4E0F - chains A and B of the 3 polymer chains in the assembly; structure by X-ray diffraction, 2.85 A resolution.

# Chain A (and B)
Name: Riboflavin synthase subunit alpha
From: Brucella abortus
Notes: EC 2.5.1.9; chain B of this document is another copy of the same molecule, construct and numbering; everything in this record applies to it too
UniProtKB: G8SX20 (G8SX20_BRUAO); numbering as in UniProt (aligned over 1-202)
Chain sequence (210 residues; each row starts with the number of its first residue):
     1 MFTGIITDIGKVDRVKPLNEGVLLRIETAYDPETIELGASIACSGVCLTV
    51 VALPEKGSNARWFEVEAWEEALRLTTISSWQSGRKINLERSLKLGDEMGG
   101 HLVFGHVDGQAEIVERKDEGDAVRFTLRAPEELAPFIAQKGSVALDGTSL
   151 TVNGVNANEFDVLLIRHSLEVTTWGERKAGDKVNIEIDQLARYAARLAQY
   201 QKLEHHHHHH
Unresolved in the structure: 201-210 (chain B: 204-210)
Sequence notes: expression tag (203-210)
Residues lining bound ligands: riboflavin (RBF): S40, V46, C47, L48, T49, E66, A67, W68, E70, A71, L74, T75, G105, H106, V107
Reported in the primary citation:
  - self-association interface (contacts with another copy of this molecule); pairs are residue here / residue on that copy: E66-R166 (salt bridge), K93-E97, D188-Y193 (hydrogen bond), D188-Q189 (hydrogen bond), L190, A194, A195, L197
  - conformationally variable residues (loop rearrangement): D96 to H101
  - binding site for riboflavin: C47, L48, T49, E66, W68, G99, G105, V107, K140, T151, I165

# Chain A / chain B interface
Contacting residue pairs - 77 pairs, chain A then chain B:
  M1(A) - M98(B)  hydrogen bond (backbone-backbone)
  M1(A) - G99(B)  hydrogen bond (backbone-backbone)
  M1(A) - G100(B)  hydrogen bond (backbone-backbone)
  M1(A) - H101(B)
  M1(A) - L102(B)
  N19(A) - G120(B)
  N19(A) - D121(B)  hydrogen bond (backbone-backbone)
  E20(A) - E119(B)
  E20(A) - G120(B)
  A39(A) - E97(B)
  S40(A) - I5(B)
  S40(A) - G99(B)
  T49(A) - I165(B)
  T49(A) - H167(B)
  V51(A) - H167(B)
  E66(A) - R166(B)  salt bridge
  W68(A) - D121(B)
  W68(A) - I165(B)
  W68(A) - R166(B)
  E69(A) - E119(B)
  E69(A) - L163(B)
  E70(A) - K140(B)  salt bridge
  E70(A) - N153(B)  hydrogen bond
  L74(A) - K140(B)
  R90(A) - E97(B)  salt bridge
  S91(A) - E97(B)
  S91(A) - M98(B)
  S91(A) - G99(B)
  L92(A) - E97(B)
  L92(A) - M98(B)  hydrogen bond (backbone-backbone)
  K93(A) - G95(B)  hydrogen bond (side chain-backbone)
  K93(A) - D96(B)
  L94(A) - M1(B)  hydrophobic
  L94(A) - L92(B)  hydrophobic
  L94(A) - K93(B)
  L94(A) - L94(B)
  L94(A) - G95(B)  hydrogen bond (backbone-backbone)
  L94(A) - D96(B)  hydrogen bond (backbone-backbone)
  L94(A) - M98(B)  hydrophobic
  G95(A) - L94(B)
  F104(A) - H101(B)
  F104(A) - L190(B)  hydrophobic
  H106(A) - K140(B)
  H106(A) - G141(B)
  H106(A) - S142(B)  hydrogen bond
  H106(A) - T151(B)  hydrogen bond
  V107(A) - K140(B)  hydrogen bond (backbone-side chain)
  D108(A) - K140(B)
  Q189(A) - K140(B)
  Q189(A) - G141(B)
  Q189(A) - S142(B)  hydrogen bond
  Q189(A) - D188(B)  hydrogen bond
  Q189(A) - L190(B)
  L190(A) - L190(B)
  R192(A) - A138(B)
  R192(A) - Q139(B)  hydrogen bond (side chain-backbone)
  R192(A) - K140(B)  hydrogen bond (side chain-backbone)
  R192(A) - G141(B)
  Y193(A) - F136(B)
  Y193(A) - A138(B)  hydrophobic
  Y193(A) - G141(B)
  Y193(A) - S142(B)  hydrogen bond (side chain-backbone)
  Y193(A) - D188(B)  hydrogen bond
  Y193(A) - A191(B)  hydrophobic
  Y193(A) - A194(B)  hydrophobic
  R196(A) - A134(B)  hydrogen bond (side chain-backbone)
  R196(A) - P135(B)
  R196(A) - I137(B)  hydrogen bond (side chain-backbone)
  R196(A) - A138(B)
  R196(A) - V155(B)
  R196(A) - A157(B)  hydrogen bond (side chain-backbone)
  L197(A) - P135(B)
  L197(A) - A191(B)
  L197(A) - A194(B)
  L197(A) - A195(B)
  Y200(A) - A134(B)
  Y200(A) - P135(B)  hydrophobic
Also at the interface, not in a pair above, chain A (35 interface residues in all): L18, G38, V50, R73, M98, A194
Also at the interface, not in a pair above, chain B (41 interface residues in all): T3, A122, R124
Interface features reported in the paper:
  - residue pairs: E66(A)-R166(B) (salt bridge), E70(A)-K140(B) (salt bridge)

# In short
35 residues of chain A and 41 residues of chain B are in contact, with 21 hydrogen bonds and 3 salt bridges.
Polar contacts include E66(A)-R166(B), E70(A)-K140(B) and R90(A)-E97(B). The authors report salt bridges
between E66(A) and R166(B) and E70(A) and K140(B). The paper reports a binding site for riboflavin at C47(A),
L48(A) and T49(A) among others; conformational variability at D96(A).
Chain A and chain B are both Riboflavin synthase subunit alpha (Brucella abortus); the structure,
Crystallographic structure of trimeric Riboflavin Synthase from Brucella abortus in complex with riboflavin,
was determined by X-ray diffraction, deposited together with 4FXU, 4G6I and 4GQN.
